6RDC - chains R and S of the 31 polymer chains in the assembly; structure by electron microscopy, 3.20 A resolution.

# Chain R
Molecule: Mitochondrial ATP synthase subunit delta
From: Polytomella sp. Pringsheim 198.80
UniProt: D7P7X6 (D7P7X6_9CHLO); residues 1-199 here = UniProt positions 1-199
Chain sequence (199 residues; numbered 1 to 199; the number before each row is that of its first residue):
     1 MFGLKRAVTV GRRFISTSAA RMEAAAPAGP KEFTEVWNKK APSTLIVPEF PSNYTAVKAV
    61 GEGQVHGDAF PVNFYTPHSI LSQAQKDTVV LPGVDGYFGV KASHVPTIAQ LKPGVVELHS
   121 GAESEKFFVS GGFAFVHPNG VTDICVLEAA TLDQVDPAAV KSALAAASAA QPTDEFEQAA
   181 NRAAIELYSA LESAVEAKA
Disordered / not traced: 1-22

# Chain S
Molecule: ATP synthase gamma chain, mitochondrial
From: Polytomella sp. Pringsheim 198.80
UniProt: Q4LDE7 (Q4LDE7_9CHLO); residue numbers follow UniProt; this construct covers 1-317
Chain sequence (317 residues; each row starts with the number of its first residue):
     1 MALRKAVLSL GLSQGVAAEA VLGSGMFNAV QHESVRYASN QAVKQRIRAI KNIGKITKAM
    61 KMVAASKMKN AQIAVEQSRG LVDPFVRLFG DFPAVNSNKS VVVAVTSDKG LCGGLNSNIT
   121 KYTRATLATT ESEGKDVVVV SIGDKGRSQL TRIESQRYQL AIADTYKVRV TFGQASLIVE
   181 ELIKHNPQSY QILFNKFRSA ISFKPTVATI LSPDLLEKQL EDVTGNSLDA YDIEASHERS
   241 DVLRDLTEFH LGVTLYNAML ENNCSEHASR MSAMENSTKS AGEMLGKLTL DYNRKRQATI
   301 TTELIEIIAG ASALMDE
Disordered / not traced: 1-38, 316-317

# Interface between chain R and chain S
Contacting residue pairs (103):
  Glu23(R) - Gln219(S)
  Glu23(R) - Asp222(S)
  Glu23(R) - Thr224(S)
  Glu23(R) - Gly225(S)  hydrogen bond (side chain-backbone)
  Ala24(R) - Asp222(S)  hydrogen bond (backbone-backbone)
  Ala24(R) - Val223(S)  hydrophobic
  Ala26(R) - Leu220(S)
  Ala28(R) - Phe92(S)
  Ala28(R) - Ala94(S)
  Ala28(R) - Val95(S)  hydrophobic
  Gly29(R) - Asp91(S)
  Gly29(R) - Pro93(S)
  Pro30(R) - Asp91(S)
  Phe33(R) - Pro93(S)  hydrophobic
  Phe33(R) - Ala94(S)  hydrophobic
  Phe33(R) - Thr129(S)
  Val36(R) - Thr129(S)
  Trp37(R) - Ala125(S)  hydrogen bond (side chain-backbone)
  Trp37(R) - Thr129(S)
  Lys40(R) - Ala128(S)
  Lys40(R) - Thr129(S)  hydrogen bond (side chain-backbone)
  Ala41(R) - Ala125(S)  hydrophobic
  Leu45(R) - Lys121(S)
  Leu45(R) - Tyr122(S)  hydrophobic
  Ile46(R) - Tyr122(S)  hydrogen bond (backbone-side chain)
  Pro48(R) - Tyr122(S)  hydrophobic
  Pro48(R) - Pro205(S)
  Pro48(R) - Val207(S)  hydrophobic
  Glu49(R) - Lys204(S)
  Glu49(R) - Pro205(S)  hydrogen bond (backbone-backbone)
  Glu49(R) - Thr206(S)
  Glu49(R) - Val207(S)  hydrogen bond (backbone-backbone)
  Phe50(R) - Asp91(S)
  Phe50(R) - Pro93(S)  hydrophobic
  Phe50(R) - Thr206(S)
  Phe50(R) - Val207(S)
  Pro51(R) - Asp91(S)
  Pro51(R) - Val207(S)
  Pro51(R) - Ala208(S)
  Ser52(R) - Asp91(S)
  Tyr54(R) - Lys196(S)
  Tyr54(R) - Arg198(S)
  Thr55(R) - Asp83(S)
  Thr55(R) - Val86(S)
  Val57(R) - Arg87(S)  hydrogen bond (backbone-side chain)
  Lys58(R) - Arg87(S)
  Ala59(R) - Arg87(S)
  Ala59(R) - Tyr231(S)
  Asn73(R) - Arg87(S)  hydrogen bond
  Tyr75(R) - Gly80(S)
  Tyr75(R) - Leu81(S)  hydrophobic
  Tyr75(R) - Asp83(S)
  Tyr75(R) - Pro84(S)
  Thr76(R) - Gln77(S)
  Thr76(R) - Leu81(S)
  Pro77(R) - Gln77(S)
  Pro77(R) - Ser78(S)
  Pro77(R) - Leu81(S)
  Pro77(R) - Phe172(S)  hydrophobic
  Pro77(R) - Tyr256(S)
  His78(R) - Gln77(S)
  His78(R) - Tyr256(S)
  Ser79(R) - Gln77(S)
  Ile80(R) - Glu76(S)
  Ile80(R) - Gln77(S)  hydrogen bond (backbone-side chain)
  Ile80(R) - Gly80(S)
  Val94(R) - Glu234(S)
  Val94(R) - Ala235(S)
  Val94(R) - Ser236(S)
  Asp95(R) - Ala235(S)
  Phe98(R) - Glu234(S)
  Pro106(R) - Ala230(S)
  Pro106(R) - Tyr231(S)
  Pro106(R) - Asp232(S)  hydrogen bond (backbone-backbone)
  Thr107(R) - Tyr231(S)
  Thr107(R) - Asp232(S)  hydrogen bond (side chain-backbone)
  Thr107(R) - Glu234(S)
  Ile108(R) - Leu88(S)  hydrophobic
  Ile108(R) - Tyr231(S)  hydrophobic
  Ile108(R) - Asp232(S)  hydrogen bond (backbone-backbone)
  Ile108(R) - Ile233(S)
  Ile108(R) - Glu234(S)  hydrogen bond (backbone-backbone)
  Ile108(R) - Leu246(S)  hydrophobic
  Ala109(R) - Glu234(S)
  Gln110(R) - Glu234(S)
  Gln110(R) - Ala235(S)
  Phe133(R) - Val242(S)  hydrophobic
  Phe133(R) - Asp245(S)
  Phe133(R) - Leu246(S)  hydrophobic
  Phe135(R) - Leu88(S)  hydrophobic
  Phe135(R) - Leu246(S)  hydrophobic
  Val136(R) - Tyr231(S)
  His137(R) - Arg87(S)
  His137(R) - Leu88(S)
  His137(R) - Tyr231(S)
  Pro138(R) - Tyr231(S)
  Asp143(R) - Pro84(S)
  Asp143(R) - Arg87(S)  salt bridge
  Cys145(R) - Leu81(S)  hydrophobic
  Cys145(R) - Pro84(S)  hydrophobic
  Cys145(R) - Phe249(S)
  Leu147(R) - Phe172(S)  hydrophobic
  Leu147(R) - Phe249(S)  hydrophobic
Also at the interface, not in a pair above, chain R (50 interface residues in all): Glu32, Val105, Val141, Val146
Also at the interface, not in a pair above, chain S (50 interface residues in all): Phe85, Thr126, Ser132, Leu228

# In short
The chain R/chain S interface involves 50 residues from each chain; the contacts include 14 hydrogen bonds and
1 salt bridge. Among the polar pairs are Asp143(R)-Arg87(S), Glu23(R)-Gly225(S) and Trp37(R)-Ala125(S).
Chain R is Mitochondrial ATP synthase subunit delta and chain S is ATP synthase gamma chain, mitochondrial,
both from Polytomella sp. Pringsheim 198.80; the structure, CryoEM structure of Polytomella F-ATP synthase,
Primary rotary state 2, composite map, was determined by electron microscopy together with 6RD4, 6RD5, 6RD6,
6RD7, 6RD8, 6RD9 and 46 further entries from the same study.
